Entry 5GKE (X-ray diffraction, 2.40 A resolution); this record covers chains A and D of the 4 polymer chains in the assembly.

Chain A:
Molecule: Endonuclease EndoMS
Organism: Thermococcus kodakarensis KOD1
Notes: EC 3.1.-.-
Reference sequence: Q5JER9 (NUCS_THEKO); residues 1-252 here = UniProt positions 1-252
Sequence (252 residues; row label = number of the first residue in the row):
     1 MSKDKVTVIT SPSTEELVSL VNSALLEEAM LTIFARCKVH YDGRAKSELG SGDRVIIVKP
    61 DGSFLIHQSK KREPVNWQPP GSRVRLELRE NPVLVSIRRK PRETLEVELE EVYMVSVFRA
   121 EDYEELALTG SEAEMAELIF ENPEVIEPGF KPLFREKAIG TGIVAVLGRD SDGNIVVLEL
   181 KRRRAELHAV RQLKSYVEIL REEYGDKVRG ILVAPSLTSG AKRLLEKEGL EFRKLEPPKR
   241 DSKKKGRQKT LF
Disordered / not traced: 1, 241-252
Sequence notes: engineered mutation Ala165 (Asp in Q5JER9)
Bound ions: Mg2+: Glu179, Gln192 (shared with 1 residue of chain C; DA6(D) of chain D)

Chain D:
Molecule: 15-nt DNA strand
Sequence (15 nucleotides; row label = number of the first residue in the row):
     1 GGACGACGTG TAGCG
Bound ions: Mg2+ site 1: DA6 (shared with Glu179(A), Gln192(A) of chain A; 1 residue of chain C)

How chain A and chain D interact:
Pairs across the interface (50; chain A residue first):
  Tyr41(A) - DG8(D)  stacking on the base
  Arg44(A) - DG8(D)  hydrogen bond to the base
  Arg44(A) - DT9(D)  salt bridge to the phosphate
  Arg44(A) - DG10(D)  salt bridge to the phosphate
  Ala45(A) - DG8(D)  sugar contact
  Lys71(A) - DT11(D)  phosphate contact
  Lys71(A) - DA12(D)  salt bridge to the phosphate
  Arg72(A) - DG10(D)  sugar contact
  Arg72(A) - DT11(D)  hydrogen bond to the phosphate
  Glu73(A) - DG10(D)  sugar contact
  Glu73(A) - DT11(D)  hydrogen bond to the phosphate
  Asn76(A) - DG8(D)  hydrogen bond to the base
  Trp77(A) - DG8(D)  stacking on the base
  Trp77(A) - DG10(D)  hydrogen bond to the phosphate
  Gln78(A) - DG8(D)  hydrogen bond to the base
  Pro79(A) - DG8(D)  base contact
  Pro79(A) - DG10(D)  phosphate contact
  Pro80(A) - DT11(D)  phosphate contact
  Lys100(A) - DG1(D)  hydrogen bond to the phosphate
  Lys100(A) - DG2(D)  salt bridge to the phosphate
  Glu103(A) - DG8(D)  hydrogen bond to the base
  Leu128(A) - DG8(D)  phosphate contact
  Ser131(A) - DC7(D)  phosphate contact
  Glu132(A) - DA6(D)  sugar contact
  Glu132(A) - DC7(D)  hydrogen bond to the phosphate
  Gly162(A) - DC4(D)  phosphate contact
  Gly162(A) - DG5(D)  phosphate contact
  Ile163(A) - DC4(D)  sugar contact
  Ile163(A) - DG5(D)  hydrogen bond to the phosphate
  Glu179(A) - DA6(D)  phosphate contact
  Lys181(A) - DA6(D)  salt bridge to the phosphate
  Arg182(A) - DC7(D)  phosphate contact
  Arg182(A) - DG8(D)  sugar contact
  Arg182(A) - DT9(D)  salt bridge to the phosphate
  Arg183(A) - DT9(D)  salt bridge to the phosphate
  Arg184(A) - DG2(D)  phosphate contact
  Arg184(A) - DA3(D)  salt bridge to the phosphate
  Glu186(A) - DC4(D)  base contact
  Glu186(A) - DG5(D)  base contact
  Leu187(A) - DC4(D)  phosphate contact
  Leu187(A) - DG5(D)  phosphate contact
  Arg191(A) - DG5(D)  salt bridge to the phosphate
  Gln192(A) - DG5(D)  sugar contact
  Gln192(A) - DA6(D)  hydrogen bond to the phosphate
  Tyr196(A) - DG5(D)  hydrogen bond to the phosphate
  Thr218(A) - DA3(D)  phosphate contact
  Thr218(A) - DC4(D)  hydrogen bond to the phosphate
  Ser219(A) - DA3(D)  hydrogen bond to the phosphate
  Gly220(A) - DC4(D)  hydrogen bond to the phosphate
  Arg223(A) - DC4(D)  salt bridge to the phosphate
Also at the interface, not in a pair above, chain A (38 interface residues in all): Arg98, Leu105, Leu180, His188, Leu217, Ala221

Overview:
38 residues of chain A and 12 residues of chain D are in contact; the contacts include 15 hydrogen bonds, 10
salt bridges and 2 aromatic stacking contacts. Among the polar pairs are Arg44(A)-DG8(D), Asn76(A)-DG8(D) and
Gln78(A)-DG8(D).
Chain A is Endonuclease EndoMS (Thermococcus kodakarensis KOD1) and chain D is a 15-nt DNA strand; the
structure, Structure of EndoMS-dsDNA1 complex, was determined by X-ray diffraction (same publication as 5GKF,
5GKG, 5GKH, 5GKI and 5GKJ).
